Entry 7XVY (X-ray diffraction, 1.54 A resolution); this record covers chains A and B of the 4 polymer chains in the assembly.

[Chain A (and B)]
Molecule: Estrogen receptor beta
Organism: Homo sapiens
Notes: fragment: ligand-binding domain; chain B of this document is another copy of the same molecule, construct and numbering; everything in this record applies to it too
Reference sequence: Q92731 (ESR2_HUMAN); residues 261-500 here = UniProt positions 261-500
Amino-acid sequence (247 residues; each row starts with the number of its first residue):
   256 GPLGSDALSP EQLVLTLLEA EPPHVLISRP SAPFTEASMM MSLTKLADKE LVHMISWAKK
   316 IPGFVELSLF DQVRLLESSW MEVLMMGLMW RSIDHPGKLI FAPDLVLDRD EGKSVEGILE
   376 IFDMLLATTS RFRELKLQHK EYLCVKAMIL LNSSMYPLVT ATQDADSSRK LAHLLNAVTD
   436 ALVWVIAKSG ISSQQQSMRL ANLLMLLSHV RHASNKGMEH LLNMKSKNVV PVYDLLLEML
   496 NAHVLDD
Disordered / not traced: 256-262, 285-290, 410-420, 499-502 (chain B: 256-262, 410-420, 498-502)
Sequence notes: expression tag (256-260, 501-502); engineered mutation Ser334 (Cys in Q92731), Ser369 (Cys in Q92731), Ser481 (Cys in Q92731)
Small-molecule neighbours: (2S)-2,3-bis(4-hydroxyphenyl)propanenitrile (I0K): Met295, Leu298, Thr299, Leu301, Ala302, Glu305, Met336, Leu339, Met340, Leu343, Arg346, Phe356, Ile373, Ile376, Phe377, Leu380, Gly472, His475, Leu476, Met479
Reported in the primary citation:
  - binding site for (2S)-2,3-bis(4-hydroxyphenyl)propanenitrile: Glu305, Met340, Arg346, Phe356, Phe377, Leu380, His475

[Interface between chain A and chain B]
Contacting residue pairs - 37 pairs, chain A then chain B:
  Met403(A) - Met460(B)  hydrophobic
  Asn407(A) - Met460(B)  hydrogen bond (side chain-backbone)
  Asn407(A) - Ser463(B)  hydrogen bond
  Asn407(A) - His464(B)  hydrogen bond
  Ser409(A) - His467(B)
  Leu430(A) - Met460(B)  hydrophobic
  Asn431(A) - Met453(B)
  Thr434(A) - Met453(B)
  Thr434(A) - Ala456(B)
  Thr434(A) - Met460(B)
  Asp435(A) - Gln449(B)  hydrogen bond
  Asp435(A) - Met453(B)
  Val438(A) - Ser452(B)
  Val438(A) - Met453(B)  hydrophobic
  Ser448(A) - Ser448(B)  hydrogen bond
  Gln449(A) - Asp435(B)  hydrogen bond
  Ser452(A) - Val438(B)
  Ser452(A) - Ser452(B)
  Ser452(A) - Leu455(B)
  Met453(A) - Asn431(B)
  Met453(A) - Thr434(B)
  Met453(A) - Asp435(B)
  Leu455(A) - Ser452(B)
  Ala456(A) - Thr434(B)
  Ala456(A) - Leu459(B)  hydrophobic
  Asn457(A) - Asn431(B)
  Leu459(A) - Ala456(B)  hydrophobic
  Met460(A) - Met403(B)  hydrophobic
  Met460(A) - Asn407(B)  hydrogen bond (backbone-side chain)
  Met460(A) - Leu430(B)  hydrophobic
  Met460(A) - Thr434(B)
  Ser463(A) - Asn407(B)  hydrogen bond
  His464(A) - Asn407(B)  hydrogen bond (side chain-backbone)
  His464(A) - Ser409(B)
  Arg466(A) - Ser463(B)
  Arg466(A) - His467(B)
  Asn470(A) - Asn470(B)  hydrogen bond
Interface residues without a listed pair, chain A (22 interface residues in all): Ser408
Interface residues without a listed pair, chain B (22 interface residues in all): Ser408, Arg466

[Summary]
Chain A and chain B each contribute 22 residues to their interface, with 10 hydrogen bonds. Polar pairs
include Asn407(A)-Met460(B), Asn407(A)-Ser463(B) and Asn407(A)-His464(B). Bound to chain A:
(2S)-2,3-bis(4-hydroxyphenyl)propanenitrile. The paper reports a binding site for
(2S)-2,3-bis(4-hydroxyphenyl)propanenitrile at Glu305(A), Met340(A) and Arg346(A) among others.
Chain A and chain B are both Estrogen receptor beta (Homo sapiens); the structure, Human Estrogen Receptor
beta Ligand-binding Domain in Complex with S-DPN, was determined by X-ray diffraction together with 7XVZ,
7XWP, 7XWQ and 7XWR from the same study.
